Entry 4V9G (X-ray diffraction, 7.78 A resolution (low resolution: residue-level contacts below are approximate; hydrogen-bond / salt-bridge calls are withheld)); this record covers chains AL and AM of the 64 polymer chains in the assembly.

# Chain AL
Molecule: Reaction center protein L chain
From: Rhodobacter sphaeroides
UniProt: P0C0Y8 (RCEL_RHOSH); residues 0-281 here correspond to UniProt positions 1-282 (UniProt number = residue number + 1)
Chain sequence (282 residues; row label = number of the first residue in the row; numbering starts at 0):
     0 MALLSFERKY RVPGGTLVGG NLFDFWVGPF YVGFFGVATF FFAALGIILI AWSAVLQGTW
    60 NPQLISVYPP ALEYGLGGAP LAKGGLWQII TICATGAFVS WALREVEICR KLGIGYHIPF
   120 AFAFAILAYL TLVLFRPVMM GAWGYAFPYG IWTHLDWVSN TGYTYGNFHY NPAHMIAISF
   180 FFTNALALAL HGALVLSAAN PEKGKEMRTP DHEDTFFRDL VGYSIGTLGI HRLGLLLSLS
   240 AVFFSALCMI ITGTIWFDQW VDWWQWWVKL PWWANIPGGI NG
Unresolved in the structure: 0
Ligand contacts:
  - bacteriochlorophyll a (BCL), molecule 1: Ile-46, Ile-49, Tyr-128, Leu-131, Phe-146, Tyr-148, Ile-150, His-153, Trp-156, Val-157
  - bacteriochlorophyll a (BCL), molecule 2: Phe-97, Phe-121, Ala-124, Ile-125, Ala-127, Tyr-128, Leu-131, Trp-156, Val-157, Gly-161, Tyr-162, Phe-167, His-168, His-173, Ala-176, Ile-177, Phe-181, Ala-240, Val-241, Ser-244, Ala-245, Cys-247, Met-248
  - bacteriochlorophyll a (BCL), molecule 3: Ser-158, Tyr-162, Phe-181
  - bacteriochlorophyll a (BCL), molecule 4: His-168, Met-174, Ile-177, Ser-178, Phe-181, Thr-182, Leu-185
  - bacteriopheophytin a (BPH), molecule 1: Thr-38, Phe-41, Ala-42, Gly-45, Ile-46, Ile-89, Cys-92, Ala-93, Ala-96, Phe-97, Trp-100, Glu-104, Ala-120, Phe-121, Phe-123, Ala-124, Tyr-148, Gly-149, Ile-150, Ser-237, Leu-238, Val-241
  - bacteriopheophytin a (BPH), molecule 2: Phe-181, Ala-184, Leu-185, Ala-188, Leu-189, Leu-219, Val-220
  - ubiquinone-10 (U10), molecule 1: Val-26, Phe-29, Tyr-30, Val-31, Gly-35, Thr-38, Phe-39
  - ubiquinone-10 (U10), molecule 2: Ala-172, Ile-175, Ser-178, Phe-179, Thr-182, Leu-185, Ala-186, Leu-189, His-190, Leu-193, Phe-216, Val-220, Tyr-222, Ser-223, Ile-224, Gly-225, Ile-229, Leu-232, Leu-236, Phe-243, Leu-246, Ile-250

# Chain AM
Molecule: Reaction center protein M chain
From: Rhodobacter sphaeroides
UniProt: P0C0Y9 (RCEM_RHOSH); residues 0-307 here correspond to UniProt positions 1-308 (UniProt number = residue number + 1)
Chain sequence (308 residues; row label = number of the first residue in the row; numbering starts at 0):
     0 MAEYQNIFSQ VQVRGPADLG MTEDVNLANR SGVGPFSTLL GWFGNAQLGP IYLGSLGVLS
    60 LFSGLMWFFT IGIWFWYQAG WNPAVFLRDL FFFSLEPPAP EYGLSFAAPL KEGGLWLIAS
   120 FFMFVAVWSW WGRTYLRAQA LGMGKHTAWA FLSAIWLWMV LGFIRPILMG SWSEAVPYGI
   180 FSHLDWTNNF SLVHGNLFYN PFHGLSIAFL YGSALLFAMH GATILAVSRF GGERELEQIA
   240 DRGTAAERAA LFWRWTMGFN ATMEGIHRWA IWMAVLVTLT GGIGILLSGT VVDNWYVWGQ
   300 NHGMAPLN
Unresolved in the structure: 0, 305-307
Curated features (UniProtKB/Swiss-Prot):
  - binding site ((7R,8Z)-bacteriochlorophyll b): His-182, His-202
  - binding site (Fe cation): His-219, Glu-234, His-266
  - binding site (a ubiquinone): Trp-252
Metal / ion sites: Fe2+: Glu-234, His-266
Ligand contacts:
  - bacteriochlorophyll a (BCL), molecule 1: Ser-59, Met-122, Ala-125, Val-126, Ala-153, Ile-154, Leu-156, Trp-157, Leu-160, Thr-186, Asn-187, Phe-189, Ser-190, Phe-197, Phe-201, His-202, Ser-205, Ile-206, Leu-209, Tyr-210, Thr-277, Gly-280, Gly-283, Ile-284
  - bacteriochlorophyll a (BCL), molecule 2: Trp-157, Leu-160, Val-175, Ile-179, His-182, Leu-183, Trp-185, Thr-186
  - bacteriochlorophyll a (BCL), molecule 3: Gly-203, Ile-206, Ala-207, Tyr-210, Leu-214
  - bacteriopheophytin a (BPH), molecule 1: Ser-59, Leu-60, Gly-63, Leu-64, Phe-67, Ala-125, Val-126, Trp-129, Thr-133, Thr-146, Ala-149, Phe-150, Ala-153, Leu-209, Ala-273, Val-276, Thr-277
  - bacteriopheophytin a (BPH), molecule 2: Tyr-210, Ala-213, Leu-214, Ala-217, Met-218, Trp-252, Met-256
  - spheroidene (SPO): Trp-66, Phe-67, Phe-68, Gly-71, Phe-74, Trp-75, Phe-85, Trp-115, Ser-119, Phe-120, Met-122, Phe-123, Trp-157, Gly-161, Trp-171, Val-175, Tyr-177, Gly-178, Ile-179, His-182
  - ubiquinone-10 (U10): Leu-214, Leu-215, Met-218, His-219, Thr-222, Ile-223, Ala-248, Trp-252, Met-256, Phe-258, Asn-259, Ala-260, Thr-261, Ile-265, Trp-268

# Chain AL / chain AM interface
Residue-residue contacts (165; chain AL residue first):
  Leu-3(AL) / Leu-250(AM)
  Leu-3(AL) / Asn-259(AM)
  Phe-5(AL) / Ala-245(AM)
  Phe-5(AL) / Glu-246(AM)
  Phe-5(AL) / Leu-250(AM)
  Glu-6(AL) / Leu-250(AM)
  Glu-6(AL) / Trp-254(AM)
  Lys-8(AL) / Glu-246(AM)
  Tyr-9(AL) / Thr-243(AM)
  Tyr-9(AL) / Glu-246(AM)
  Tyr-9(AL) / Arg-247(AM)
  Tyr-9(AL) / Leu-250(AM)
  Trp-25(AL) / Trp-254(AM)
  Pro-28(AL) / Arg-253(AM)
  Pro-28(AL) / Trp-254(AM)
  Phe-29(AL) / Trp-254(AM)
  Phe-29(AL) / Met-256(AM)
  Phe-29(AL) / Gly-257(AM)
  Tyr-30(AL) / Trp-254(AM)
  Trp-100(AL) / Thr-255(AM)
  Arg-103(AL) / Thr-255(AM)
  Ile-107(AL) / Phe-251(AM)
  Ile-107(AL) / Trp-254(AM)
  Cys-108(AL) / Phe-251(AM)
  Lys-110(AL) / Trp-254(AM)
  Gly-112(AL) / Arg-228(AM)
  Gly-112(AL) / Phe-229(AM)
  Ile-113(AL) / Val-226(AM)
  Ile-113(AL) / Phe-229(AM)
  Ile-113(AL) / Arg-247(AM)
  Ile-113(AL) / Phe-251(AM)
  Gly-114(AL) / Ala-225(AM)
  Gly-114(AL) / Arg-228(AM)
  His-116(AL) / Ala-221(AM)
  Ile-117(AL) / Thr-222(AM)
  Ile-117(AL) / Phe-251(AM)
  Ala-120(AL) / Ala-217(AM)
  Trp-151(AL) / Phe-197(AM)
  Trp-151(AL) / Tyr-198(AM)
  Leu-154(AL) / Phe-197(AM)
  Ser-158(AL) / Asn-195(AM)
  Ser-158(AL) / Phe-197(AM)
  Tyr-162(AL) / Asn-187(AM)
  Tyr-162(AL) / Ser-190(AM)
  Tyr-162(AL) / Leu-191(AM)
  Asn-166(AL) / Asp-184(AM)
  His-168(AL) / Leu-183(AM)
  Tyr-169(AL) / Phe-180(AM)
  Tyr-169(AL) / Asp-184(AM)
  Phe-180(AL) / Leu-209(AM)
  Phe-181(AL) / Leu-209(AM)
  Asn-183(AL) / Ser-212(AM)
  Asn-183(AL) / Ala-213(AM)
  Asn-183(AL) / Phe-216(AM)
  Ala-184(AL) / Ser-212(AM)
  Ala-186(AL) / Phe-216(AM)
  Leu-187(AL) / Leu-215(AM)
  Leu-187(AL) / Phe-216(AM)
  Leu-187(AL) / Ala-269(AM)
  Leu-189(AL) / Thr-146(AM)
  His-190(AL) / Phe-216(AM)
  His-190(AL) / Glu-234(AM)
  His-190(AL) / His-266(AM)
  Gly-191(AL) / His-266(AM)
  Gly-191(AL) / Ala-269(AM)
  Gly-191(AL) / Ile-270(AM)
  Ala-192(AL) / Ile-270(AM)
  Val-194(AL) / Glu-234(AM)
  Val-194(AL) / Ile-238(AM)
  Val-194(AL) / His-266(AM)
  Leu-195(AL) / Glu-263(AM)
  Leu-195(AL) / His-266(AM)
  Leu-195(AL) / Arg-267(AM)
  Leu-195(AL) / Ile-270(AM)
  Ser-196(AL) / Met-142(AM)
  Ser-196(AL) / Gly-143(AM)
  Pro-200(AL) / Gly-141(AM)
  Pro-200(AL) / Met-142(AM)
  Pro-200(AL) / Gly-143(AM)
  Pro-200(AL) / Lys-144(AM)
  Glu-201(AL) / Lys-144(AM)
  Lys-204(AL) / Leu-140(AM)
  Lys-204(AL) / Gly-141(AM)
  Arg-207(AL) / Leu-140(AM)
  Arg-207(AL) / Gly-141(AM)
  Arg-207(AL) / Met-142(AM)
  Thr-208(AL) / Leu-235(AM)
  Pro-209(AL) / Leu-235(AM)
  Asp-210(AL) / Gly-19(AM)
  Asp-210(AL) / Met-20(AM)
  His-211(AL) / Met-20(AM)
  His-211(AL) / Leu-140(AM)
  Glu-212(AL) / Leu-235(AM)
  Asp-213(AL) / Leu-18(AM)
  Asp-213(AL) / Gly-19(AM)
  Thr-214(AL) / Gly-19(AM)
  Thr-214(AL) / Met-20(AM)
  Thr-214(AL) / Arg-29(AM)
  Thr-214(AL) / Leu-140(AM)
  Phe-215(AL) / Thr-133(AM)
  Phe-215(AL) / Arg-136(AM)
  Phe-215(AL) / Ala-137(AM)
  Phe-215(AL) / Leu-140(AM)
  Phe-215(AL) / Met-142(AM)
  Phe-215(AL) / Thr-146(AM)
  Arg-217(AL) / Gln-46(AM)
  Arg-217(AL) / Gly-48(AM)
  Arg-217(AL) / Pro-49(AM)
  Arg-217(AL) / Ile-50(AM)
  Asp-218(AL) / Val-24(AM)
  Asp-218(AL) / Arg-29(AM)
  Asp-218(AL) / Tyr-51(AM)
  Asp-218(AL) / Arg-132(AM)
  Asp-218(AL) / Arg-136(AM)
  Leu-219(AL) / Trp-129(AM)
  Leu-219(AL) / Arg-132(AM)
  Leu-219(AL) / Thr-133(AM)
  Ser-223(AL) / Asn-44(AM)
  Ile-224(AL) / Gly-43(AM)
  Ile-224(AL) / Asn-44(AM)
  Gly-225(AL) / Asn-44(AM)
  Leu-227(AL) / Glu-232(AM)
  Ile-229(AL) / Phe-216(AM)
  His-230(AL) / His-219(AM)
  His-230(AL) / Gly-220(AM)
  His-230(AL) / Ile-223(AM)
  His-230(AL) / Leu-224(AM)
  His-230(AL) / Glu-234(AM)
  Arg-231(AL) / Phe-42(AM)
  Arg-231(AL) / Gly-43(AM)
  Arg-231(AL) / Leu-224(AM)
  Leu-232(AL) / Phe-216(AM)
  Gly-233(AL) / Phe-216(AM)
  Leu-234(AL) / Phe-216(AM)
  Leu-234(AL) / Ala-217(AM)
  Leu-234(AL) / Gly-220(AM)
  Leu-234(AL) / Ala-221(AM)
  Leu-236(AL) / Phe-216(AM)
  Ser-237(AL) / Ala-213(AM)
  Ser-237(AL) / Phe-216(AM)
  Ser-237(AL) / Ala-217(AM)
  Leu-238(AL) / Ala-217(AM)
  Trp-263(AL) / Phe-91(AM)
  Trp-263(AL) / Phe-180(AM)
  Trp-266(AL) / Leu-86(AM)
  Trp-266(AL) / Arg-87(AM)
  Trp-266(AL) / Phe-90(AM)
  Val-267(AL) / Arg-87(AM)
  Trp-272(AL) / Ala-83(AM)
  Trp-272(AL) / Arg-87(AM)
  Ile-275(AL) / Arg-87(AM)
  Pro-276(AL) / Arg-87(AM)
  Gly-277(AL) / Gln-77(AM)
  Gly-277(AL) / Ala-78(AM)
  Gly-277(AL) / Val-84(AM)
  Gly-277(AL) / Arg-87(AM)
  Gly-278(AL) / Gln-77(AM)
  Gly-278(AL) / Ala-78(AM)
  Gly-278(AL) / Val-84(AM)
  Gly-278(AL) / Arg-87(AM)
  Gly-278(AL) / Asp-88(AM)
  Gly-278(AL) / Phe-92(AM)
  Ile-279(AL) / Gln-77(AM)
  Ile-279(AL) / Phe-91(AM)
  Asn-280(AL) / Arg-87(AM)
Interface residues without a listed pair, chain AL (87 interface residues in all): Leu-63, Glu-104, Leu-111, Asp-155, Met-174, Ala-188, Met-206, Val-220, Thr-226
Interface residues without a listed pair, chain AM (91 interface residues in all): Ser-93, His-145, Ala-149, Thr-186, Tyr-210, Met-218, Ala-249, Trp-252, Met-262, Ala-273, Met-303

# Overview
Chain AL and chain AM form an interface of 87 and 91 residues respectively. 3 bacteriochlorophyll a molecules,
2 bacteriopheophytin a molecules and one ubiquinone-10 molecule are bound between chain AL and chain AM.
Ligands of chain AL: 4 copies of bacteriochlorophyll a and ubiquinone-10.
Here chain AL is Reaction center protein L chain and chain AM is Reaction center protein M chain, both from
Rhodobacter sphaeroides. Entry 4V9G (RC-LH1-PufX dimer complex from Rhodobacter sphaeroides) was determined by
X-ray diffraction.
